6O7G - chains B and A; structure by solution NMR.

[Chain B]
Molecule: Histone-lysine N-methyltransferase 2D
Source organism: Homo sapiens
Notes: EC 2.1.1.43
Reference sequence: O14686 (KMT2D_HUMAN), isoform O14686-3; numbering as in UniProt (aligned over 1503-1562)
Sequence (64 residues; numbered 1499 to 1562; the number before each row is that of its first residue):
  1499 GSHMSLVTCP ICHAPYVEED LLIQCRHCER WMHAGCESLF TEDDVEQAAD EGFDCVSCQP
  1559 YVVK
Disordered / not traced: 1499-1502
Construct notes: expression tag (1499-1502)
Bound ions: Zn2+ site 1: Cys1507, Cys1510, His1531, Cys1534; Zn2+ site 2: Cys1523, Cys1526, Cys1553, Cys1556
UniProt features mapped onto this chain:
  - zinc finger: Leu1504 to Tyr1559 (PHD-type 6), Cys1507 to Gln1557 (RING-type 3)
  - natural variant: Gln1522 (Q1522R: In KABUK1; uncertain significance), Cys1526 (C1526F: In KABUK1; uncertain significance)
From the paper describing this entry:
  - mutagenesis - L1504E (Kd 3.5 uM): decreased binding to H4K16ac
  - mutagenesis - L1504E (Kd 4.1 uM): increased binding to non-acetylated H4
  - mutagenesis - E1540K, E1544K: abolished binding to Histone H4 (chain A)
  - mutagenesis - D1518A: decreased stability
  - Zn2+ coordination: Cys1526
  - mutagenesis - H1525A: unchanged stability
  - mutagenesis - W1529A: abolished stability

[Chain A]
Molecule: Histone H4
Sequence (13 residues; row label = number of the first residue in the row):
    10 XGKGGAKRHR KVX
Disordered / not traced: 10-11, 20-22
Modified positions: ACE (acetyl group) at position 10; Lys16 (N(6)-acetyllysine; ALY); NH2 (amino group) at position 22
From the paper describing this entry:
  - post-translational modification sites: Lys16
  - mutagenesis - K12A: unchanged binding to Histone-lysine N-methyltransferase 2D (chain B)

[How chain B and chain A interact]
Residue-residue contacts - 18 pairs, chain B then chain A:
  Leu1504(B) - Lys16(A)
  Tyr1514(B) - His18(A)
  Glu1516(B) - His18(A)
  Leu1519(B) - Lys16(A)
  Leu1519(B) - Arg17(A)
  Leu1520(B) - Ala15(A)
  Leu1520(B) - Lys16(A)
  Leu1520(B) - His18(A)
  Ile1521(B) - Gly14(A)
  Gln1522(B) - Lys12(A)
  Gln1522(B) - Gly13(A)
  Gln1522(B) - Gly14(A)
  Trp1529(B) - Lys12(A)
  Trp1529(B) - Gly14(A)
  Trp1529(B) - Ala15(A)
  Trp1529(B) - Lys16(A)
  Glu1540(B) - Arg17(A)
  Val1543(B) - Ala15(A)
Interface residues without a listed pair, chain B (11 interface residues in all): Ala1547
The authors on this interface:
  - residue pairs: Leu1504(B)-Lys16(A) (hydrophobic contact), Leu1520(B)-Lys16(A) (hydrophobic contact), Trp1529(B)-Lys16(A) (hydrophobic contact), Glu1540(B)-Arg17(A) (salt bridge)
  - interface residues, chain B: Leu1519(B), Leu1520(B), Ile1521(B), Gln1522(B), Trp1529(B), Glu1540(B), Val1543(B), Ala1547(B)
  - interface residues, chain A: Gly14(A), Ala15(A), Lys16(A), Arg17(A)

[Summary]
Chain B and chain A form an interface of 11 and 7 residues respectively. The paper describes hydrophobic
contacts between Leu1504(B) and Lys16(A), Leu1520(B) and Lys16(A) and Trp1529(B) and Lys16(A); a salt bridge
between Glu1540(B) and Arg17(A). From the paper: E1540K and E1544K of chain B abolish binding to Histone H4
(chain A); interface residues Leu1519(B), Leu1520(B) and Gly14(A) among others; 7 substitutions were tested in
all.
Chain B is Histone-lysine N-methyltransferase 2D (Homo sapiens) and chain A is Histone H4; the structure,
Solution structure of MLL4 PHD6 domain in complex with histone H4K16ac peptide, was determined by solution
NMR.
